PDB entry 7KDV | electron microscopy, 4.59 A resolution (low resolution: residue-level contacts below are approximate; hydrogen-bond / salt-bridge calls are withheld) | chains E and G of the 12 polymer chains in the assembly

Chain E (and G):
Molecule: Beta-galactosidase
From: Mus musculus
Notes: EC 3.2.1.23; chain G of this document is another copy of the same molecule, construct and numbering; everything in this record applies to it too
UniProt: P23780 (BGAL_MOUSE); residue numbers follow UniProt; this construct covers 28-647
Chain sequence (630 residues; each row starts with the number of its first residue):
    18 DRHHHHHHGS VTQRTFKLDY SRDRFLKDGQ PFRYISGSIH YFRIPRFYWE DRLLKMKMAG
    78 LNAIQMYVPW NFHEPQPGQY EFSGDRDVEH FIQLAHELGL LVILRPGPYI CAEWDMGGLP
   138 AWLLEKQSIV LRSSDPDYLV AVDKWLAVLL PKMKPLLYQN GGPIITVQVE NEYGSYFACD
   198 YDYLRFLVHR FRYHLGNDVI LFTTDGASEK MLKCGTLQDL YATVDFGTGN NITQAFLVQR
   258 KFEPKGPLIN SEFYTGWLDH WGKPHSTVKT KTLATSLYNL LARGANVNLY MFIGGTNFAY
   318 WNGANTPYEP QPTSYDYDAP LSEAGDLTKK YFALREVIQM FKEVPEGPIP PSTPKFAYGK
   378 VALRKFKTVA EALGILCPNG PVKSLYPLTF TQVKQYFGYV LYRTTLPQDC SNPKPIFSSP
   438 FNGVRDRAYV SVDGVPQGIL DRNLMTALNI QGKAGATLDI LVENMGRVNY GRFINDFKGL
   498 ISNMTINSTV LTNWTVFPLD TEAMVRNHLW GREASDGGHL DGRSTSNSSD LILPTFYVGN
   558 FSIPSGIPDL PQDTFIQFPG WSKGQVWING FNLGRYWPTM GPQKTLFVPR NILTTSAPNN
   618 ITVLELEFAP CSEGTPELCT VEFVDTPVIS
Unresolved in the structure: 18-28, 528-546
Cystine bridges: Cys-196/Cys-231, Cys-628/Cys-636
Glycans and other covalent adducts: N-acetylglucosamine (NAG) linked to Asn-248, Asn-500, Asn-504, Asn-510, Asn-557, Asn-617
Differences from the reference sequence: expression tag (18-27); engineered mutation Gln-468 (Arg in P23780), Asp-517 (Asn in P23780), Gly-534 (Glu in P23780)
Swiss-Prot annotation at these positions:
  - active site: Glu-189 (Proton donor), Glu-269 (Nucleophile)
  - binding site (substrate): Tyr-84, Glu-130, Asn-188, Tyr-334
  - glycosylation (N-linked (GlcNAc...) asparagine): Asn-248, Asn-500, Asn-504, Asn-510, Asn-544, Asn-557, Asn-617

Chain E / chain G interface:
Residue-residue contacts - 31 pairs, chain E then chain G:
  Phe-64(E) / Pro-565(G)
  Tyr-65(E) / Pro-565(G)
  Tyr-65(E) / Asp-566(G)
  Glu-67(E) / Ser-562(G)
  Glu-67(E) / Gly-563(G)
  Asp-68(E) / Ile-564(G)
  Leu-71(E) / Pro-561(G)
  Pro-365(E) / Phe-373(G)
  Pro-365(E) / Ala-374(G)
  Pro-365(E) / Tyr-375(G)
  Ile-366(E) / Phe-373(G)
  Pro-368(E) / Phe-373(G)
  Pro-368(E) / Gln-569(G)
  Thr-370(E) / Asp-566(G)
  Pro-371(E) / Pro-371(G)
  Pro-371(E) / Asp-566(G)
  Phe-373(E) / Pro-365(G)
  Phe-373(E) / Ile-366(G)
  Phe-373(E) / Pro-368(G)
  Ala-374(E) / Pro-365(G)
  Tyr-375(E) / Pro-365(G)
  Pro-561(E) / Leu-71(G)
  Ser-562(E) / Glu-67(G)
  Gly-563(E) / Glu-67(G)
  Ile-564(E) / Asp-68(G)
  Pro-565(E) / Phe-64(G)
  Pro-565(E) / Tyr-65(G)
  Asp-566(E) / Tyr-65(G)
  Asp-566(E) / Thr-370(G)
  Asp-566(E) / Pro-371(G)
  Gln-569(E) / Pro-368(G)
Interface residues without a listed pair, chain E (23 interface residues in all): Pro-367, Leu-567, Arg-607
Interface residues without a listed pair, chain G (23 interface residues in all): Pro-367, Leu-567, Arg-607

Summary:
Chain E and chain G each contribute 23 residues to their interface. Covalently linked N-acetylglucosamine: at
Asn-248(E), Asn-500(E), Asn-504(E), Asn-510(E), Asn-557(E) and Asn-617(E). From UniProt: active-site residues
Glu-189(E) and Glu-269(E) and 4 substrate-binding residues on chain E.
Chain E and chain G are both Beta-galactosidase (Mus musculus); the structure, Murine core lysosomal
multienzyme complex (LMC) composed of acid beta-galactosidase (GLB1) and protective protein cathepsin A ...,
was determined by electron microscopy.
